1YWA - chain A; structure by X-ray diffraction, 0.89 A resolution.

== Chain A ==
Molecule: nitrophorin 4
Organism: Rhodnius prolixus
Reference sequence: Q94734 (NP4_RHOPR); residues 1-184 here correspond to UniProt positions 22-205 (UniProt number = residue number + 21)
Amino-acid sequence (184 residues; row label = number of the first residue in the row):
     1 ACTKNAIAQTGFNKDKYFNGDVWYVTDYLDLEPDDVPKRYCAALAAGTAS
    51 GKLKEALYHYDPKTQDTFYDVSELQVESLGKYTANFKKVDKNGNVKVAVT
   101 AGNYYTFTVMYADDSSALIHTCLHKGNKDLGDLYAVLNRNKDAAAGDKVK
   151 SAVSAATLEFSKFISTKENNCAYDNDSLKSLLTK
Disulfides: C2-C122, C41-C171
Metal / ion sites: heme Fe: H59 (together with carbon monoxide)
Residues lining bound ligands: carbon monoxide / heme: V25, Y28, V36, P37, Y40, A42, L44, E55, L57, H59, F68, D70, F86, K88, Y105, F107, I119, T121, L123, K125, K128, L130, L133
Curated features (UniProtKB/Swiss-Prot):
  - binding site (heme): H59

== Overview ==
Bound to chain A: carbon monoxide / heme. From UniProt: heme-binding residue H59.
Chain A is nitrophorin 4 (Rhodnius prolixus); the structure, 0.9 A Structure of NP4 from Rhodnius Prolixus
complexed with CO at pH 5.6, was determined by X-ray diffraction (same publication as 1YWB, 1YWC and 1YWD).
